PDB entry 4LEY | X-ray diffraction, 2.50 A resolution | chains A and C of the 6 polymer chains in the assembly

# Chain A (and C)
Protein: Cyclic GMP-AMP synthase
Source organism: Mus musculus
Notes: EC 2.7.7.-; fragment: Catalytic domain; chain C of this document is another copy of the same molecule, construct and numbering; everything in this record applies to it too
UniProtKB: Q8C6L5 (CGAS_MOUSE); residues 142-507 here = UniProt positions 142-507
Chain sequence (366 residues; each row starts with the number of its first residue):
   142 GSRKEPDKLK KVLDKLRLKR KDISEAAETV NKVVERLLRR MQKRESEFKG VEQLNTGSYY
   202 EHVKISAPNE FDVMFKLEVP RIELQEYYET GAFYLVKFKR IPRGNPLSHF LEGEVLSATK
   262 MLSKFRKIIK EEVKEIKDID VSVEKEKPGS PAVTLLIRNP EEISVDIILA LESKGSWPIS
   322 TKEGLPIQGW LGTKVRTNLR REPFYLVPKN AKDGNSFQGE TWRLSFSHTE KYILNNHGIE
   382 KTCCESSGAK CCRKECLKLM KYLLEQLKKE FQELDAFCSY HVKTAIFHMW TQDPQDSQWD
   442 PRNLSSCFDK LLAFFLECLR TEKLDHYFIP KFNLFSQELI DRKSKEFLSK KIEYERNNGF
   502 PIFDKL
Not modelled in the structure: 142-148
Swiss-Prot annotation at these positions:
  - region: Lys372 to Lys395 (DNA-binding)
  - motif: Leu154 to Leu159 (Nuclear export signal), Asp281 to Ser291 (Nuclear localization signal)
  - binding site (GTP): Thr197, Asp307, Arg364 to Glu371
  - binding site (ATP): Ser199, Glu371, Lys402, Ser420 to Lys424
  - binding site (Mg(2+)): Glu211, Asp213, Asp307
  - binding site (2',3'-cGAMP): Asp213, Gly290, Asp307, Lys350, Arg364 to Ser366
  - binding site (Zn(2+)): His378, Cys384, Cys385, Cys392
  - site: Arg241 (Arginine-anchor), Asp307, Ile308 (Cleavage)
  - modified residue: Lys156 (N6-lactoyllysine), Glu176 (PolyADP-ribosyl glutamic acid), Ser199 (Phosphoserine), Tyr201 (Phosphotyrosine), Glu272 (5-glutamyl polyglutamate), Ser291 (Phosphoserine), Glu302 (5-glutamyl glutamate), Lys372 (N6-acetyllysine), Lys382 (N6-acetyllysine), Lys402 (N6-acetyllysine), Ser420 (Phosphoserine), Lys491 (N6-methyllysine)
  - lipidation (S-palmitoyl cysteine): Cys392, Cys393, Cys459
  - cross-link (Glycyl lysine isopeptide (Lys-Gly)): Lys217 (interchain with G-Cter in SUMO), Lys271 (interchain with G-Cter in ubiquitin), Lys335 (interchain with G-Cter in SUMO), Lys372 (interchain with G-Cter in SUMO), Lys382 (interchain with G-Cter in SUMO), Lys399 (interchain with G-Cter in ubiquitin), Lys402 (interchain with G-Cter in ubiquitin), Lys409 (interchain with G-Cter in ubiquitin), Lys410 (interchain with G-Cter in ubiquitin), Lys464 (interchain with G-Cter in SUMO)
  - mutagenesis: Lys156 (K156Q: Mimics lactylation; knockin mice show higher mortality following HSV-1 infection), Asn172 (N172K: Induces alteration of the DNA-binding surface and leads to decreased synthesis of cyclic GMP-AMP (cGAMP); when associated with L-180), Glu176 (E176A: Abolished poly-ADP-ribosylation by PARP1, stimulating interferon production in knockin mice), Arg180 (R180L: Induces alteration of the DNA-binding surface and leads to decreased synthesis of cyclic GMP-AMP (cGAMP); when associated with K-182), Gly198 (G198A: Abolishes stimulation of interferon production; when associated with A-199), Ser199 (S199A: Abolishes stimulation of interferon production; when associated with A-199), Tyr201 (Y201E: Phosphomimetic mutant; reduced translocation to the nucleus following treatment with etoposide), Glu211 to Asp213 (Abolished nucleotidyltransferase activity. Does not affect nuclear localization and tethering to chromatin), Glu211 (E211A: Abolishes ability to promote type-I interferon production), Asp213 (D213A: Abolishes ability to promote type-I interferon production), Lys217 (K217R: Reduced sumoylation), Arg222 (R222E: Impaired tethering to chromatin, leading to constitutive activation in the absence of DNA), 31 further mutagenesis entries in UniProt
Bound ions: Zn2+: His378, Cys384, Cys385, Cys392
From the paper describing this entry:
  - binding site for 18 bp dsDNA: Lys151, Ser165, Ala168, Asn196, Tyr200, Arg222, Arg342, Lys372
  - binding site for 18 bp dsDNA: Arg158, Lys160, Arg161, Arg180, Lys184, His203, Lys335, Thr338, Lys395
  - self-association interface (contacts with another copy of this molecule); pairs are residue here / residue on that copy: Lys335-Glu386 (salt bridge), Lys382, Glu386
  - conformationally variable residues (loop rearrangement): Ser199, Glu211, Asp213, Asp307
  - mutagenesis - K151E, R158E, K160E, R161E, K162E, S165E, R180E, R222E (more than 50%), K240E (more than 50%), K315E, K323E (more than 50%), K372E, K395E: decreased catalytic activity
  - mutagenesis - K184E: unchanged catalytic activity
  - mutagenesis - K335E, R342E, K382A, E386A: abolished catalytic activity
  - mutagenesis - R158E, K372E, K382A, E386A, K395E: decreased signaling
  - mutagenesis - K184E, R222E, K240E, R342E: unchanged signaling
  - mutagenesis - R222E/R342E, K335E: abolished signaling
  - mutagenesis - K151E, R158E, K160E, K162E, S165E, R180E, K184E, R222E, K240E, K315E, K323E, K335E, R342E, K372E, K382A, K395E: decreased binding to DNA
  - mutagenesis - E386A: unchanged binding to DNA
  - catalytic residues: Asp213, Asp307 (proposed by the authors, not directly observed)

# Interface between chain A and chain C
Residue-residue contacts - 38 pairs, chain A then chain C:
  Gln329(A) - Thr383(C)
  Gln329(A) - Ser388(C)
  Gly330(A) - Thr383(C)
  Gly330(A) - Ser388(C)
  Trp331(A) - Thr383(C)
  Leu332(A) - Lys382(C)
  Gly333(A) - Thr383(C)
  Gly333(A) - Glu386(C)
  Thr334(A) - Glu386(C)  hydrogen bond (backbone-side chain)
  Thr334(A) - Ser387(C)
  Lys335(A) - Asn377(C)
  Lys335(A) - Lys382(C)
  Lys335(A) - Glu386(C)  salt bridge
  Asn376(A) - Lys335(C)
  Asn377(A) - Lys335(C)
  Asn377(A) - Lys382(C)
  Gly379(A) - Lys382(C)  hydrogen bond (backbone-side chain)
  Ile380(A) - Ile380(C)
  Ile380(A) - Glu381(C)
  Ile380(A) - Lys382(C)  hydrogen bond (backbone-backbone)
  Glu381(A) - Ile380(C)
  Glu381(A) - Glu381(C)
  Glu381(A) - Gln436(C)
  Lys382(A) - Leu332(C)
  Lys382(A) - Asn377(C)  hydrogen bond (side chain-backbone)
  Lys382(A) - Gly379(C)  hydrogen bond (side chain-backbone)
  Lys382(A) - Ile380(C)  hydrogen bond (backbone-backbone)
  Lys382(A) - Lys382(C)
  Thr383(A) - Gln329(C)
  Thr383(A) - Gly330(C)
  Thr383(A) - Gly333(C)
  Glu386(A) - Gly333(C)
  Glu386(A) - Thr334(C)  hydrogen bond (side chain-backbone)
  Glu386(A) - Lys335(C)  salt bridge
  Ser387(A) - Thr334(C)
  Ser388(A) - Gln329(C)
  Ser388(A) - Gly330(C)
  Gln436(A) - Glu381(C)
Also at the interface, not in a pair above, chain C (18 interface residues in all): Trp331, Asn376

# In short
The chain A/chain C interface involves 18 residues from each chain, with 7 hydrogen bonds and 2 salt bridges.
Polar contacts include Lys335(A)-Glu386(C), Thr334(A)-Glu386(C) and Gly379(A)-Lys382(C). From the paper:
catalytic residues Asp213(A) and Asp307(A); K151E, R158E and K160E of chain A, among others, reduce binding to
DNA; 19 substitutions were tested in all.
Both chains are Cyclic GMP-AMP synthase (Mus musculus). Entry 4LEY (Structure of mouse cGAS bound to 18 bp
DNA) was determined by X-ray diffraction together with 4LEV, 4LEW and 4LEZ from the same study.
